Entry 8VPQ (electron microscopy, 3.30 A resolution); this record covers chains A and C of the 4 polymer chains in the assembly.

== Chain A ==
Name: Isoform 2 of Kelch repeat and BTB domain-containing protein 4
Source organism: Homo sapiens
UniProtKB: Q9NVX7 (KBTB4_HUMAN), isoform Q9NVX7-2; the construct has insertions or renumbered stretches relative to UniProt, so the offset changes along the chain: 1-312 = UniProt 1-312; 315-536 = UniProt 313-534
Amino-acid sequence (536 residues; each row starts with the number of its first residue):
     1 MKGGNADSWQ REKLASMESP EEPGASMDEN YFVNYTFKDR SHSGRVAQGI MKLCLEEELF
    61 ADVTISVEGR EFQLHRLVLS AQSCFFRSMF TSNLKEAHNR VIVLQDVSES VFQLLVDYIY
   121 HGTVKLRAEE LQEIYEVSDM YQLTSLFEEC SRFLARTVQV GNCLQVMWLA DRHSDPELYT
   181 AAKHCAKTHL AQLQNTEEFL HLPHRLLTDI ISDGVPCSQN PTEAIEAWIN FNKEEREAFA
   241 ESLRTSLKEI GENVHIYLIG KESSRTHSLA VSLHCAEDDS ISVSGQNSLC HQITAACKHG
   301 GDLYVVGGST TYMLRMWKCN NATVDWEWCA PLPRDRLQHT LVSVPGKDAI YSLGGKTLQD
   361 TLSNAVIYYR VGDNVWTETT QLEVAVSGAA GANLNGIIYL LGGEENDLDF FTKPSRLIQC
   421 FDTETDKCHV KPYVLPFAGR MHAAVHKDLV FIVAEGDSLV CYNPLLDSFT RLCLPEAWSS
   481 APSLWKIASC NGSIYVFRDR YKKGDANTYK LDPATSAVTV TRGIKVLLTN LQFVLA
Disordered / not traced: 1-22, 94-98, 308-311, 477-482
Construct notes: conflict Thr310 (Ile in Q9NVX7), Thr311 (Pro in Q9NVX7), Tyr312 (Arg in Q9NVX7); insertion (313-314)

== Chain C ==
Name: Histone deacetylase 1
Source organism: Homo sapiens
Notes: EC 3.5.1.98, 3.5.1.-
UniProtKB: Q13547 (HDAC1_HUMAN); residues 1-482 here = UniProt positions 1-482
Amino-acid sequence (482 residues; each row starts with the number of its first residue):
     1 MAQTQGTRRK VCYYYDGDVG NYYYGQGHPM KPHRIRMTHN LLLNYGLYRK MEIYRPHKAN
    61 AEEMTKYHSD DYIKFLRSIR PDNMSEYSKQ MQRFNVGEDC PVFDGLFEFC QLSTGGSVAS
   121 AVKLNKQQTD IAVNWAGGLH HAKKSEASGF CYVNDIVLAI LELLKYHQRV LYIDIDIHHG
   181 DGVEEAFYTT DRVMTVSFHK YGEYFPGTGD LRDIGAGKGK YYAVNYPLRD GIDDESYEAI
   241 FKPVMSKVME MFQPSAVVLQ CGSDSLSGDR LGCFNLTIKG HAKCVEFVKS FNLPMLMLGG
   301 GGYTIRNVAR CWTYETAVAL DTEIPNELPY NDYFEYFGPD FKLHISPSNM TNQNTNEYLE
   361 KIKQRLFENL RMLPHAPGVQ MQAIPEDAIP EESGDEDEDD PDKRISICSS DKRIACEEEF
   421 SDSEEEGEGG RKNSSNFKKA KRVKTEDEKE KDPEEKKEVT EEEKTKEEKP EAKGVKEEVK
   481 LA
Disordered / not traced: 1-7, 377-482
UniProt features mapped onto this chain:
  - active site: His141
  - binding site (1D-myo-inositol 1,4,5,6-tetrakisphosphate): Gly27, Lys31, Arg270
  - binding site (Zn(2+)): Asp176, His178, Asp264
  - modified residue: Lys74 (N6-acetyllysine), Lys220 (N6-acetyllysine), Cys261 (S-nitrosocysteine), Cys273 (S-nitrosocysteine), Ser393 (Phosphoserine), Ser406 (Phosphoserine), Ser409 (Phosphoserine), Ser421 (Phosphoserine), Ser423 (Phosphoserine), Lys432 (N6-methylated lysine)
  - cross-link (Glycyl lysine isopeptide (Lys-Gly)): Lys74 (interchain with G-Cter in SUMO2), Lys438 (interchain with G-Cter in SUMO2), Lys444 (interchain with G-Cter in SUMO), Lys456 (interchain with G-Cter in SUMO2), Lys457 (interchain with G-Cter in SUMO2), Lys473 (interchain with G-Cter in SUMO2), Lys476 (interchain with G-Cter in SUMO), Lys480 (interchain with G-Cter in SUMO2)
  - mutagenesis: Ala136 to Gly138 (Impaired protein deacetylase activity without affecting the protein decrotonylase activity), His141 (H141A: Abolishes histone deacetylase and decrotonylase activities), Phe287 (F287Y: Abolishes interaction with CHFR; when associated with I-297), Met297 (M297I: Abolishes interaction with CHFR; when associated with Y-287), Glu391 to Ala482 (Strongly decreases deacetylase activity, and disrupts interaction with NuRD and SIN3 complexes), Ser421 (S421A: Strongly decreases deacetylase activity, and disrupts interaction with NuRD and SIN3 complexes; S421D/E: Slightly decreases deacetylase activity), Ser423 (S423A: Strongly decreases deacetylase activity, and disrupts interaction with NuRD and SIN3 complexes; S423D/E: Decreases deacetylase activity), Glu424 to Glu426 (Abolished histone deacetylase and decrotonylase activities), Glu424 (E424A: Slightly decreases deacetylase activity, no effect on interaction with NuRD and SIN3 complexes), Glu425 (E425A: No effect on deacetylase activity, no effect on interaction with NuRD and SIN3 complexes), Glu426 (E426A: Decreases deacetylase activity, and disrupts interaction with NuRD and SIN3 complexes)
Metal / ion sites: Zn2+: Asp176, His178
Residues lining bound ligands: inositol hexakisphosphate (IHP): Tyr23, Gln26, Gly27, His28, Lys31, Arg270, Ile305

== Interface between chain A and chain C ==
Residue-residue contacts (15; chain A residue first):
  Asp360(A) - Arg212(C)  hydrogen bond (backbone-side chain)
  Leu408(A) - Arg229(C)
  Leu408(A) - Glu357(C)
  Leu408(A) - Tyr358(C)  hydrophobic
  Asp409(A) - Arg229(C)  salt bridge
  Asp409(A) - Tyr358(C)
  Phe410(A) - Tyr201(C)  hydrophobic
  Phe410(A) - Asp210(C)
  Phe410(A) - Arg212(C)  hydrogen bond (backbone-side chain)
  Phe410(A) - Pro227(C)  hydrophobic
  Phe410(A) - Tyr358(C)
  Phe410(A) - Ile362(C)  hydrophobic
  Phe411(A) - Lys361(C)
  Phe411(A) - Ile362(C)  hydrophobic
  Phe411(A) - Arg365(C)
Interface residues without a listed pair, chain C (11 interface residues in all): Leu211

== In short ==
The interface between chain A and chain C involves 5 residues on one side and 11 on the other; the contacts
include 2 hydrogen bonds and 1 salt bridge. Polar contacts include Asp409(A)-Arg229(C), Asp360(A)-Arg212(C)
and Phe410(A)-Arg212(C). Ligands of chain C: inositol hexakisphosphate.
Chain A is Isoform 2 of Kelch repeat and BTB domain-containing protein 4 and chain C is Histone deacetylase 1,
both from Homo sapiens; the structure, The structure of LSD1-CoREST-HDAC1 in complex with
KBTBD4IPR310delinsTTYML, was determined by electron microscopy together with 8VRT and 9DTQ from the same
study.
